Entry 9FD6 (X-ray diffraction, 1.43 A resolution); this record covers chains A and B.

[Chain A (and B)]
Name: Flavin reductase
Organism: Streptomyces albogriseolus
Notes: chain B of this document is another copy of the same molecule, construct and numbering; everything in this record applies to it too
UniProtKB: A0A1B1V585 (A0A1B1V585_STRAO); residues 3-193 here = UniProt positions 3-193
Chain sequence (195 residues; row label = number of the first residue in the row; numbers below 1 keep their minus sign (Gly-1 is residue -1)):
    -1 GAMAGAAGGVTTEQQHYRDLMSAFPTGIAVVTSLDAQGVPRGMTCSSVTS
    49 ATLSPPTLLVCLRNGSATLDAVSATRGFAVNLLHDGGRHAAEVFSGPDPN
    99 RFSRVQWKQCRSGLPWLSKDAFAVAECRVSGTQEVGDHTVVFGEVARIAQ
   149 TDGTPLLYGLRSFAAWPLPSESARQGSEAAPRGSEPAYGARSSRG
Disordered / not traced: -1 to 6, 167-193 (chain B: -1 to 7, 168-193)
Construct notes: expression tag (-1 to 2)
Ligand contacts:
  - FAD (flavin-adenine dinucleotide): Ile26, Arg39, Gly40, Met41, Thr42, Cys43, Ser44, Ser45, Cys59, Leu60, Arg61, Gly63, Ser64, Ala65, Thr66, Phe92, Ser93, Gly94, Pro95, Asp96, Pro97, Arg99, His136, Tyr156
  - NADH (NAI; 1,4-dihydronicotinamide adenine dinucleotide), molecule 1: Arg16, Met19, Ser20, Ser44, Cys59, His136, Tyr156, Arg159
  - NADH (NAI), molecule 2: Ser48, Ala49, Thr50, Leu51
From the paper describing this entry:
  - binding site for NADH: Arg16, Ser48, His136
  - conformationally variable residues (side-chain flip): Arg16

[Interface between chain A and chain B]
Pairs across the interface (126; chain A residue first):
  Val8(A) with Leu51(B), hydrophobic
  Gln12(A) with Leu51(B), hydrogen bond (side chain-backbone); Ser52(B), hydrogen bond
  His14(A) with Ile146(B)
  Tyr15(A) with Ser48(B), hydrogen bond; Ala49(B); Thr50(B); Leu51(B), hydrophobic; Pro54(B), hydrophobic; Thr55(B), hydrogen bond (side chain-backbone); Leu56(B); Val143(B), hydrophobic; Ile146(B), hydrophobic
  Arg16(A) with Leu51(B)
  Asp17(A) with Gln148(B), hydrogen bond (backbone-side chain)
  Leu18(A) with Leu80(B), hydrophobic; Ala121(B), hydrophobic; Ala123(B), hydrophobic; Gln148(B), hydrogen bond (backbone-side chain)
  Met19(A) with Val46(B), hydrophobic; Ser48(B)
  Ala21(A) with Phe120(B), hydrophobic; Gln148(B); Pro153(B)
  Phe22(A) with Thr24(B); Gly25(B); Ile26(B); Ser44(B); Val46(B); Leu80(B), hydrophobic
  Pro23(A) with Thr24(B); Gly25(B), hydrogen bond (backbone-backbone); Pro153(B); Leu155(B), hydrophobic; Trp164(B), hydrophobic
  Thr24(A) with Phe22(B); Pro23(B)
  Gly25(A) with Phe22(B); Pro23(B), hydrogen bond (backbone-backbone)
  Ile26(A) with Phe22(B)
  Ser44(A) with Phe22(B)
  Ser45(A) with Thr47(B)
  Val46(A) with Met19(B), hydrophobic; Phe22(B)
  Thr47(A) with Met19(B); Ser45(B); Thr47(B), hydrogen bond; Cys59(B)
  Ser48(A) with Tyr15(B), hydrogen bond; Met19(B); Cys59(B)
  Ala49(A) with Tyr15(B); Cys59(B); Val133(B), hydrophobic; His136(B), hydrogen bond (backbone-side chain)
  Thr50(A) with Val133(B); Gly134(B); Asp135(B), hydrogen bond
  Leu51(A) with Gln12(B), hydrogen bond (backbone-side chain); Tyr15(B), hydrophobic; Arg16(B)
  Ser52(A) with Gln12(B), hydrogen bond; Gly134(B)
  Pro54(A) with Thr10(B); Tyr15(B), hydrophobic
  Thr55(A) with Tyr15(B), hydrogen bond (backbone-side chain)
  Leu56(A) with Tyr15(B)
  Leu57(A) with Val138(B), hydrophobic
  Cys59(A) with Thr47(B); Ser48(B); Ala49(B), hydrogen bond (side chain-backbone); Leu57(B), hydrophobic
  Leu80(A) with Leu18(B), hydrophobic; Phe22(B), hydrophobic
  Phe120(A) with Ala21(B), hydrophobic
  Ala121(A) with Leu18(B), hydrophobic
  Ala123(A) with Leu18(B), hydrophobic
  Arg126(A) with Val8(B), hydrogen bond (side chain-backbone); Thr9(B)
  Gln131(A) with Phe140(B)
  Val133(A) with Ala49(B), hydrophobic; Thr50(B)
  Gly134(A) with Ser52(B)
  Asp135(A) with Thr50(B), hydrogen bond
  His136(A) with Ala49(B)
  Val138(A) with Leu57(B), hydrophobic; Phe140(B), hydrophobic
  Phe140(A) with Gln131(B); Val138(B), hydrophobic
  Val143(A) with Thr9(B); Thr10(B), hydrogen bond (backbone-backbone); Tyr15(B), hydrophobic
  Ala144(A) with Val8(B); Thr9(B); Thr10(B)
  Ile146(A) with Thr10(B); His14(B); Tyr15(B), hydrophobic; Leu18(B), hydrophobic
  Gln148(A) with Asp17(B), hydrogen bond (side chain-backbone); Leu18(B), hydrogen bond (side chain-backbone); Ala21(B)
  Pro153(A) with Ala21(B); Pro23(B)
  Leu155(A) with Pro23(B), hydrophobic; Leu155(B), hydrophobic; Trp164(B), hydrophobic
  Tyr156(A) with Trp164(B)
  Gly157(A) with Trp164(B)
  Leu158(A) with Pro153(B), hydrophobic; Trp164(B)
  Ser160(A) with Trp164(B); Leu166(B)
  Phe161(A) with Leu166(B)
  Ala162(A) with Trp164(B), hydrophobic; Pro165(B), hydrophobic
  Ala163(A) with Pro165(B)
  Trp164(A) with Pro23(B), hydrophobic; Gly157(B); Leu158(B); Ser160(B); Ala162(B), hydrophobic
  Pro165(A) with Ala162(B), hydrophobic; Ala163(B)
  Leu166(A) with Ser160(B); Phe161(B)
Also at the interface, not in a pair above, chain A (59 interface residues in all): Glu11, Ala27, Arg145
Also at the interface, not in a pair above, chain B (58 interface residues in all): Glu11, Ala27, Tyr156

[In short]
The interface between chain A and chain B involves 59 residues on one side and 58 on the other, with 21
hydrogen bonds. Polar contacts include Gln12(A)-Leu51(B), Gln12(A)-Ser52(B) and Tyr15(A)-Ser48(B). Chain A
binds flavin-adenine dinucleotide and NADH. From the paper: a binding site for NADH at Arg16(A), Ser48(A) and
His136(A); conformational variability at Arg16(A).
Both chains are Flavin reductase (Streptomyces albogriseolus). Entry 9FD6 (flavin reductase ThdF in complex
with NAD and FAD) was determined by X-ray diffraction (same publication as 9FD4 and 9FD5).
